PDB entry 6HIO | electron microscopy, 4.20 A resolution (low resolution: residue-level contacts below are approximate; hydrogen-bond / salt-bridge calls are withheld) | chains A and B of the 5 polymer chains in the assembly

# Chain A (and B)
Name: 5-hydroxytryptamine receptor 3A
Source organism: Mus musculus
Notes: chain B of this document is another copy of the same molecule, construct and numbering; everything in this record applies to it too
UniProt: P23979 (5HT3A_MOUSE); the construct has insertions or renumbered stretches relative to UniProt, so the offset changes along the chain: 9-276 = UniProt 35-302; 278-458 = UniProt 303-483
Chain sequence (452 residues; row label = number of the first residue in the row):
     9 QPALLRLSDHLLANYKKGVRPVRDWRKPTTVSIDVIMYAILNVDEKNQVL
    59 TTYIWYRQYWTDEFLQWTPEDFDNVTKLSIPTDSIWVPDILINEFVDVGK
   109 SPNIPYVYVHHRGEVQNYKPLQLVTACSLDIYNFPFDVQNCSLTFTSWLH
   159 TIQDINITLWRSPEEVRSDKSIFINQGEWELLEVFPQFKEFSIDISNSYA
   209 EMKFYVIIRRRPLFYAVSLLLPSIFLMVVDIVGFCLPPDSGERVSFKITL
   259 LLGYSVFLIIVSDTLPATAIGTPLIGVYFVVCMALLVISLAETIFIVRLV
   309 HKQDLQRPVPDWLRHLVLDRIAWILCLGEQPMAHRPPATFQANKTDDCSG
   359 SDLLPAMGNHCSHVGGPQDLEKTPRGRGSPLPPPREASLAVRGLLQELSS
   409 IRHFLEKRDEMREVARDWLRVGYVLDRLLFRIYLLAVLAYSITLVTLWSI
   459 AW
Not modelled in the structure: 333-399
Cystine bridges: Cys135-Cys149
Covalent attachments: N-acetylglucosamine (NAG) linked to Asn82, Asn148, Asn164
Sequence notes: insertion (277, 459)
Residues lining bound ligands:
  - serotonin (SRO), molecule 1: Ile44, Trp63, Tyr64, Arg65, Tyr126, Lys127
  - serotonin (SRO), molecule 2: Thr154, Ser155, Trp156, Phe199, Ile201, Tyr207, Glu209
Reported in the primary citation:
  - mutagenesis - R65A (50-fold), D202A (140-fold): decreased binding to serotonin (citing earlier work)
  - mutagenesis - W456A: abolished signaling in response to TMPPAA

# Interface between chain A and chain B
Contacting residue pairs (85):
  Leu12(A) - Val27(B)
  Leu12(A) - Arg28(B)
  Leu13(A) - Val27(B)
  Leu13(A) - Phe72(B)
  Ser16(A) - Val27(B)
  Tyr46(A) - Glu102(B)
  Tyr61(A) - Asn101(B)
  Tyr61(A) - Phe103(B)
  Trp63(A) - Trp156(B)
  Asp81(A) - Trp33(B)
  Asn82(A) - Trp33(B)
  Val83(A) - Trp33(B)
  Ser87(A) - Gly26(B)
  Ser87(A) - Arg28(B)
  Ser87(A) - His158(B)
  Pro89(A) - Gly26(B)
  Gly107(A) - Asp105(B)
  Lys108(A) - Phe103(B)
  Lys108(A) - Val104(B)
  Lys108(A) - Asp105(B)
  Pro110(A) - Leu99(B)
  Pro110(A) - Phe103(B)
  Pro110(A) - Val106(B)
  Ile112(A) - Leu99(B)
  Ile112(A) - Trp156(B)
  Tyr114(A) - Trp94(B)
  Tyr114(A) - Val95(B)
  Tyr114(A) - Leu157(B)
  Tyr114(A) - His158(B)
  Val115(A) - Leu157(B)
  Tyr116(A) - Leu157(B)
  Tyr116(A) - His158(B)
  Tyr116(A) - Thr159(B)
  Tyr116(A) - Asp162(B)
  Tyr126(A) - Trp156(B)
  Tyr126(A) - Tyr207(B)
  Lys127(A) - Trp156(B)
  Pro128(A) - Trp156(B)
  Gln130(A) - Phe103(B)
  Gln130(A) - Val104(B)
  Arg169(A) - Asp202(B)
  Ser179(A) - Ile201(B)
  Ile180(A) - Phe199(B)
  Ile180(A) - Ile201(B)
  Gln184(A) - Ser136(B)
  Gly185(A) - Ala277(B)
  Arg219(A) - Ala277(B)
  Phe222(A) - Pro274(B)
  Phe222(A) - Ala275(B)
  Phe222(A) - Thr276(B)
  Val225(A) - Thr280(B)
  Leu229(A) - Val288(B)
  Phe233(A) - Met291(B)
  Val240(A) - Leu298(B)
  Val240(A) - Ile302(B)
  Cys243(A) - Ile302(B)
  Cys243(A) - Arg306(B)
  Leu244(A) - Ile302(B)
  Leu244(A) - Val305(B)
  Pro245(A) - Val305(B)
  Pro245(A) - Arg306(B)
  Pro245(A) - Gln311(B)
  Asp247(A) - His309(B)
  Asp247(A) - Lys310(B)
  Asp247(A) - Gln311(B)
  Glu250(A) - Gly249(B)
  Phe254(A) - Ile256(B)
  Thr257(A) - Ile256(B)
  Leu258(A) - Ile256(B)
  Gly261(A) - Leu260(B)
  Ile268(A) - Ile267(B)
  Leu403(A) - Leu402(B)
  Leu403(A) - Glu405(B)
  Leu406(A) - Glu405(B)
  Ser407(A) - Glu405(B)
  Arg410(A) - Glu405(B)
  Arg410(A) - Phe412(B)
  Leu413(A) - Phe412(B)
  Glu414(A) - Phe412(B)
  Asp417(A) - Phe412(B)
  Arg420(A) - Arg416(B)
  Arg424(A) - Asp312(B)
  Arg424(A) - Lys415(B)
  Leu427(A) - Gln311(B)
  Tyr431(A) - Gln311(B)
Other interface residues (no listed pair), chain A (68 interface residues in all): Pro10, Asp17, Leu49, Asn50, Pro113, Glu186, Tyr223, Val237, Phe242, Ser248, Leu260, Phe265, Ile409, Asp434
Other interface residues (no listed pair), chain B (64 interface residues in all): Lys24, Lys25, Arg31, Asn55, Asp97, Ile100, Ala134, Asn205, Val252, Ile278, Gly279, Pro281, Val295, Leu406, Ser408, Ile409

# In short
68 residues of chain A face 64 of chain B across their interface. Bound to chain A: serotonin. Covalently
linked N-acetylglucosamine: at Asn82(A), Asn148(A) and Asn164(A). The paper reports that R65A and D202A of
chain A reduce binding to serotonin; W456A of chain A abolishes signaling in response to TMPPAA.
Both chains are 5-hydroxytryptamine receptor 3A (Mus musculus). Entry 6HIO (Mouse serotonin 5-HT3 receptor,
serotonin-bound, I1 conformation) was determined by electron microscopy, deposited together with 6HIN, 6HIQ
and 6HIS.
